2IAE - chains B and C of the 4 polymer chains in the assembly; structure by X-ray diffraction, 3.50 A resolution.

Chain B:
Name: Serine/threonine-protein phosphatase 2A 56 kDa regulatory subunit gamma isoform
Organism: Homo sapiens
Notes: EC 3.1.3.16; fragment: B56gamma1 subunit, residues 30-436
UniProtKB: Q13362 (2A5G_HUMAN); residue numbers follow UniProt; this construct covers 30-436
Sequence (407 residues; numbered 30 to 436; the number before each row is that of its first residue):
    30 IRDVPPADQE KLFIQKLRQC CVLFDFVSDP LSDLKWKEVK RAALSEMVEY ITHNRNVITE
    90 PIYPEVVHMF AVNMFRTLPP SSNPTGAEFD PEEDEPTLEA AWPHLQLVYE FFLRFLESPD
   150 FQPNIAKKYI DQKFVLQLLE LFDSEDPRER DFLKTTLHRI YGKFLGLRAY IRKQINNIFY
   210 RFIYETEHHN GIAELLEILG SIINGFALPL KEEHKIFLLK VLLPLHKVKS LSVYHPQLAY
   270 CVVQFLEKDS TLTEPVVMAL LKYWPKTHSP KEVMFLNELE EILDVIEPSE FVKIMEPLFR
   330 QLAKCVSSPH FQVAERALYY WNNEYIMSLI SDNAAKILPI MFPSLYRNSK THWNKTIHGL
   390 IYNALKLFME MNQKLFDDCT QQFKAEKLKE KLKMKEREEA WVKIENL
Disordered / not traced: 30, 407-436

Chain C:
Name: Serine/threonine-protein phosphatase 2A catalytic subunit alpha isoform
Organism: Homo sapiens
Notes: EC 3.1.3.16; fragment: Calpha subunit
UniProtKB: P67775 (PP2AA_HUMAN); residue numbers follow UniProt; this construct covers 1-309
Sequence (309 residues; row label = number of the first residue in the row):
     1 MDEKVFTKEL DQWIEQLNEC KQLSESQVKS LCEKAKEILT KESNVQEVRC PVTVCGDVHG
    61 QFHDLMELFR IGGKSPDTNY LFMGDYVNRG YYSVETVTLL VALKVRYRER ITILRGNHES
   121 RQITQVYGFY DECLRKYGNA NVWKYFTDLF DYLPLTALVD GQIFCLHGGL SPSIDTLDHI
   181 RALDRLQEVP HEGPMCDLLW SDPDDRGGWG ISPRGAGYTF GQDISETFNH ANGLTLVSRA
   241 HQLVMEGYNW CHDRNVVTIF SAPNYCYRCG NQAAIMELDD TLKYSFLQFD PAPRRGEPHV
   301 TRRTPDYFL
Disordered / not traced: 1-3
Construct notes: engineered mutation N88 (Asp in P67775)
Modified positions: L309 (methyl l-leucinate; MLL)
Ion coordination: Mn2+ site 1: D57, D85; Mn2+ site 2: D85, N117, H167, H241
Swiss-Prot annotation at these positions:
  - active site: H118 (Proton donor)
  - binding site (Mn(2+)): D57, H59, D85, N117, H167, H241
  - binding site (Zn(2+)): D57, H59, D85
  - binding site (Fe(3+)): D85, N117, H167, H241
  - modified residue: Y307 (Phosphotyrosine)
  - natural variant: G60 (G60V: In HJS3; uncertain significance), Q122 (Q122H: In HJS3), Y127 (Y127C: In HJS3), D131 (D131H: In HJS3), H191 (H191R: In HJS3), D223 (D223H: In HJS3; D223V: In HJS3), Y265 (Y265C: In HJS3), F308 (F308FF: In HJS3)
  - mutagenesis: D85 (D85N: Loss of phosphatase activity)

Interface between chain B and chain C:
Contacting residue pairs (38):
  T114(B) with P298(C)
  G115(B) with P298(C)
  E117(B) with Y91(C); P298(C)
  F118(B) with R268(C)
  D119(B) with R268(C), hydrogen bond (backbone-side chain)
  D123(B) with R268(C), salt bridge
  E214(B) with R302(C), hydrogen bond (backbone-side chain)
  E216(B) with T304(C)
  H255(B) with Y307(C), hydrogen bond (backbone-side chain)
  K256(B) with Y307(C), hydrogen bond (backbone-side chain); L309(C)
  V257(B) with Y307(C), hydrogen bond (backbone-side chain)
  K258(B) with Y307(C)
  Y292(B) with L309(C)
  W293(B) with F308(C); L309(C)
  P294(B) with Y307(C), hydrophobic; L309(C)
  K295(B) with Y307(C)
  T296(B) with L134(C); R135(C); Y307(C)
  H297(B) with D131(C)
  S298(B) with Y130(C); D131(C), hydrogen bond (backbone-side chain)
  P299(B) with D131(C)
  P338(B) with Q125(C); A140(C), hydrophobic
  H339(B) with Q125(C), hydrogen bond (side chain-backbone); Y130(C)
  F340(B) with Q122(C); Q125(C), hydrogen bond (backbone-side chain)
  Q341(B) with V126(C)
  W382(B) with R121(C); Q122(C); Q125(C); W143(C)
Interface residues without a listed pair, chain B (31 interface residues in all): A116, E121, E122, T215, K291, S337
Interface residues without a listed pair, chain C (20 interface residues in all): Y265, D306

Overview:
31 residues of chain B and 20 residues of chain C are in contact; the contacts include 8 hydrogen bonds and 1
salt bridge. Polar pairs include D123(B)-R268(C), D119(B)-R268(C) and E214(B)-R302(C).
Chain B is Serine/threonine-protein phosphatase 2A 56 kDa regulatory subunit gamma isoform and chain C is
Serine/threonine-protein phosphatase 2A catalytic subunit alpha isoform, both from Homo sapiens; the
structure, Crystal structure of a protein phosphatase 2A (PP2A) holoenzyme, was determined by X-ray
diffraction.
